4J19 - chains B and D of the 4 polymer chains in the assembly; structure by X-ray diffraction, 2.90 A resolution.

[Chain B]
Protein: Homeobox-containing protein 1
Source organism: Homo sapiens
Notes: fragment: dna-binding domain, residues 233-345
UniProt: Q6NT76 (HMBX1_HUMAN); residue numbers follow UniProt; this construct covers 233-345
Chain sequence (113 residues; numbered 233 to 345; the number before each row is that of its first residue):
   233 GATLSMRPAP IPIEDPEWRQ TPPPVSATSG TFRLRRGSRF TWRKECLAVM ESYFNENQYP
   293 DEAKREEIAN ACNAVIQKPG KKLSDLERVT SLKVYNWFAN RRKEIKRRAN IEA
Disordered / not traced: 233-266, 343-345
UniProt features mapped onto this chain:
  - DNA-binding region: Arg267 to Ala341 (Homeobox)
  - site: Lys335 (Critical for recognition and binding of 5'-TTAGGG-3' motifs in telomeric DNA)
  - cross-link: Lys310 (Glycyl lysine isopeptide (Lys-Gly) (interchain with G-Cter in SUMO2))
From the paper describing this entry:
  - binding site for the 19-nt DNA strand (chain D): Arg271, Lys325, Asn328, Asn332
  - binding site for the 19-nt DNA strand: Ser270, Arg271, Tyr291, Tyr327, Arg334, Lys335
  - mutagenesis - R271A, K338A, R339A: abolished binding to the 19-nt DNA strand
  - mutagenesis - Y327A: decreased binding to the 19-nt DNA strand
  - mutagenesis - N332A: unchanged binding to the 19-nt DNA strand
  - mutagenesis - K335A: abolished binding to 5'-TTAGGG-3'
  - mutagenesis - K335A: increased binding to 5'-GTGAGT-3'
  - specificity-determining residues: Lys335

[Chain D]
Molecule: 19-nt DNA strand
Sequence (19 nucleotides; row label = number of the first residue in the row):
     1 TCTAACCCTA ACCCTAACA

[Chain B / chain D interface]
Pairs across the interface (15; chain B residue first):
  Arg267(B) - DA11(D)  base contact
  Arg267(B) - DC12(D)  hydrogen bond to the base
  Arg271(B) - DT9(D)  hydrogen bond to the base
  Arg271(B) - DA10(D)  hydrogen bond to the sugar
  Phe272(B) - DA10(D)  sugar contact
  Phe272(B) - DA11(D)  phosphate contact
  Trp274(B) - DA10(D)  hydrogen bond to the phosphate
  Leu324(B) - DC12(D)  phosphate contact
  Lys325(B) - DA11(D)  salt bridge to the phosphate
  Asn328(B) - DA11(D)  sugar contact
  Asn328(B) - DC12(D)  base contact
  Trp329(B) - DA10(D)  phosphate contact
  Asn332(B) - DA10(D)  base contact
  Asn332(B) - DA11(D)  base contact
  Arg340(B) - DC8(D)  salt bridge to the phosphate
Interface residues without a listed pair, chain B (11 interface residues in all): Glu336
Interface residues without a listed pair, chain D (6 interface residues in all): DC13

[Summary]
The interface between chain B and chain D involves 11 residues on one side and 6 on the other; the contacts
include 4 hydrogen bonds and 2 salt bridges. Polar contacts include Arg267(B)-DC12(D), Arg271(B)-DT9(D) and
Arg271(B)-DA10(D). From the paper: a binding site for the 19-nt DNA strand at Ser270(B), Arg271(B) and
Tyr291(B) among others; R271A, K338A and R339A of chain B abolish binding to the 19-nt DNA strand; 6
substitutions were tested in all.
Chain B is Homeobox-containing protein 1 (Homo sapiens) and chain D is a 19-nt DNA strand; the structure,
Structure of a novel telomere repeat binding protein bound to DNA, was determined by X-ray diffraction.
